PDB entry 7UOX | X-ray diffraction, 0.99 A resolution | chain A

[Chain A]
Protein: Metallo beta-lactamase
Organism: Klebsiella pneumoniae
UniProtKB: E9NWK5 (E9NWK5_KLEPN); residues 29-270 here = UniProt positions 29-270
Amino-acid sequence (248 residues; each row starts with the number of its first residue):
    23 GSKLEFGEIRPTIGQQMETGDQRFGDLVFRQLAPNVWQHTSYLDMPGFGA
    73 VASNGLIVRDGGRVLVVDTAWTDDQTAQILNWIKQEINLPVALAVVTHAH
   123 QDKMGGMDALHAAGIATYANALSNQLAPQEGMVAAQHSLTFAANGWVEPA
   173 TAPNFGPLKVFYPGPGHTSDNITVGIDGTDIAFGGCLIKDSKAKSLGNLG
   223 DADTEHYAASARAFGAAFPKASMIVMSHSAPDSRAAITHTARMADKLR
Disordered / not traced: 23-29
Construct notes: expression tag (23-28)
Ion coordination: Ca2+: D95, D130; Zn2+ site 1: H120, H122, H189; Zn2+ site 2: D124, C208, H250 (together with O0L); Cd2+ site 1: E152, D223 (shared with 1 residue of chain B); Cd2+ site 2: E227 (shared with 2 residues of chain B)
Small-molecule neighbours: O0L ((2M)-4'-(hydroxymethyl)-2-(1H-tetrazol-5-yl)[1,1'-biphenyl]-3-ol): I35, H122, D124, H189, C208, K211, S217, L218, G219, N220, H250

[Overview]
Chain A binds compound O0L. D95 and D130 form the Ca2+ site. The Zn2+ site 1 is built by H120, H122 and H189.
Chain A is Metallo beta-lactamase (Klebsiella pneumoniae); the structure, NDM1-inhibitor co-structure, was
determined by X-ray diffraction together with 7UOY, 7UP1, 7UP2 and 7UP3 from the same study.
